Entry 6HTS (electron microscopy, 4.80 A resolution (low resolution: residue-level contacts below are approximate; hydrogen-bond / salt-bridge calls are withheld)); this record covers chains G and X of the 19 polymer chains in the assembly.

Chain G:
Protein: Chromatin-remodeling ATPase INO80
Organism: Homo sapiens
Notes: EC 3.6.4.-
UniProt: Q9ULG1 (INO80_HUMAN); residues 267-1556 here = UniProt positions 267-1556
Sequence (1290 residues; numbered 267 to 1556; the number before each row is that of its first residue):
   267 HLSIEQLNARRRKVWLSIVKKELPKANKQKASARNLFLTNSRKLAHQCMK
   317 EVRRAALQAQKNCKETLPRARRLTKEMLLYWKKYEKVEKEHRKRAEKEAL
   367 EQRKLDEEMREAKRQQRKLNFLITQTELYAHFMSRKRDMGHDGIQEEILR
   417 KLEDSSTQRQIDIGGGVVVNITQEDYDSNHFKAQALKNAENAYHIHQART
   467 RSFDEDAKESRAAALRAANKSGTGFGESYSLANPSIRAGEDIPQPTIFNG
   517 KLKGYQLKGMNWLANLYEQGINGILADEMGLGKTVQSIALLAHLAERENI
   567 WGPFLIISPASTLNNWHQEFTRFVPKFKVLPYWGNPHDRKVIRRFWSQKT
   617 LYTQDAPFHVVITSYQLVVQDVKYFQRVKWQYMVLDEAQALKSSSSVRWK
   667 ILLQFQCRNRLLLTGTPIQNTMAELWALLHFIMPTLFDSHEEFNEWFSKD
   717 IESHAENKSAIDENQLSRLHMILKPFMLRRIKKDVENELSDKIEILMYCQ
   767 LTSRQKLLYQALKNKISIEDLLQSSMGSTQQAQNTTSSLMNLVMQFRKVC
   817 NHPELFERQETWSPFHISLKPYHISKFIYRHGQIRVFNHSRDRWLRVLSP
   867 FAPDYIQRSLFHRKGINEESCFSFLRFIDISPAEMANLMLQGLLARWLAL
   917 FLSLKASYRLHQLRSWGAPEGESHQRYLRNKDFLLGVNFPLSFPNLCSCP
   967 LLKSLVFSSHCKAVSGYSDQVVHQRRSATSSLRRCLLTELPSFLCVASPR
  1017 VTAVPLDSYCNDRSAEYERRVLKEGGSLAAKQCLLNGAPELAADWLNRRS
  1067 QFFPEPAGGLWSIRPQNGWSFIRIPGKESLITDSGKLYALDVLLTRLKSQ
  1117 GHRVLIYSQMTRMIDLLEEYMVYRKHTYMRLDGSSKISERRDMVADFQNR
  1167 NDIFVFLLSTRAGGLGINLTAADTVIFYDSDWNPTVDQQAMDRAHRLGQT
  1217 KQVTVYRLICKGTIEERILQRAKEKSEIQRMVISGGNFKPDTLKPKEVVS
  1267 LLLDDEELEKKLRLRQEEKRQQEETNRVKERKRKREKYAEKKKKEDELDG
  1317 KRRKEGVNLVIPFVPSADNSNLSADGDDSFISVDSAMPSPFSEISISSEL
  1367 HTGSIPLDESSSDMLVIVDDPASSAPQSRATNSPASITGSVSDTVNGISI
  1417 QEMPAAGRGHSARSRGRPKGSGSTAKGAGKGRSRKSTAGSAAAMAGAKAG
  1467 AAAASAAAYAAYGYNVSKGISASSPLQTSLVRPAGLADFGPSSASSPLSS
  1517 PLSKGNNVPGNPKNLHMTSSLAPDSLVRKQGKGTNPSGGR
Not modelled in the structure: 267-511, 614-620, 701-723, 781-807, 1249-1556
UniProt features mapped onto this chain:
  - binding site (ATP): Asp543 to Thr550
  - modified residue: Ser1512 (Phosphoserine)
  - mutagenesis: Glu653 (E653Q: Abolishes DNA-dependent ATPase and nucleosome remodeling activities)

Chain X:
Molecule: 228-nt DNA strand
Sequence (228 nucleotides; numbered -125 to 102; the number before each row is that of its first residue; numbers below 1 keep their minus sign (DG-125 is residue -125)):
  -125 GTCTTGAGTCCAACCCGGTAAGACACGACTTATCGCCACCCCGAGTACAT
   -75 GCACAGGATGTATATATCTGACACGTGCCTGGAGACTAGGGAGTAATCCC
   -25 CTTGGCGGTTAAAACGCGGGGGACAGCGCGTACGTGCGTTTAAGCGGTGC
    25 TAGAGCTGTCTACGACCAATTGAGCGGCCTCGGCACCGGGATTGTCCAGG
    75 GCGGCCGCGGATGCATTAATGCAGATTC
Not modelled in the structure: -125 to -86, 65-102

How chain G and chain X interact:
Pairs across the interface (10; chain G residue first):
  Gln632(G) - DA-68(X)
  Gln632(G) - DT-67(X)
  Leu633(G) - DT-67(X)
  Leu808(G) - DC-72(X)
  Gln1125(G) - DG-70(X)
  Thr1127(G) - DG-70(X)
  Gly1149(G) - DG-69(X)
  Gly1149(G) - DA-68(X)
  Arg1177(G) - DG-69(X)
  Ala1178(G) - DG-69(X)
Interface residues without a listed pair, chain G (10 interface residues in all): Ser613, Met1126
Interface residues without a listed pair, chain X (6 interface residues in all): DG12

In short:
Chain G and chain X form an interface of 10 and 6 residues respectively. From UniProt: 8 ATP-binding residues
and one mutagenesis site on chain G.
Chain G is Chromatin-remodeling ATPase INO80 (Homo sapiens) and chain X is a 228-nt DNA strand; the structure,
Cryo-EM structure of the human INO80 complex bound to nucleosome, was determined by electron microscopy.
